Entry 8OZC (electron microscopy, 4.00 A resolution); this record covers chains A and B.

[Chain A]
Name: TIR domain-containing protein
Organism: Maribacter polysiphoniae
UniProt: A0A316E683 (A0A316E683_9FLAO); numbering as in UniProt (aligned over 1-452)
Sequence (452 residues; numbered 1 to 452; the number before each row is that of its first residue):
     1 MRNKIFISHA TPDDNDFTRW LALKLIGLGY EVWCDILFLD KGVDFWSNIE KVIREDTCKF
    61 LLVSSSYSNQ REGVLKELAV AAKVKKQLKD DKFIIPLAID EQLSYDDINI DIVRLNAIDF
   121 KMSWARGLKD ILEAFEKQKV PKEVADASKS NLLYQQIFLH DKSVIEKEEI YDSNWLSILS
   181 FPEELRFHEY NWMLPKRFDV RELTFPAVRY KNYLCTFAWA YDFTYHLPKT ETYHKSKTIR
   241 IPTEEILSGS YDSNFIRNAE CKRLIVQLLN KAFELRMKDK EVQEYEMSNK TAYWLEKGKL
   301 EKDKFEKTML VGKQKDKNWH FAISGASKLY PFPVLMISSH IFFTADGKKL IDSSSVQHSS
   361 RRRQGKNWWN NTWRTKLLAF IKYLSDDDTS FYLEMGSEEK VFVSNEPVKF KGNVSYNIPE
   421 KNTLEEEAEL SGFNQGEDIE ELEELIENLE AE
What the authors report for this chain:
  - catalytic residues: Glu77 (citing earlier work)

[Chain B]
Name: Piwi domain-containing protein
Organism: Maribacter polysiphoniae
UniProt: A0A316E3U6 (A0A316E3U6_9FLAO); numbering as in UniProt (aligned over 1-507)
Sequence (507 residues; row label = number of the first residue in the row):
     1 MKELIYIEEP KILFAHGQKC TDARDGLALF GPLNNLYGIK SGVIGTKQGL KIFRDYLDHI
    61 QKPIYNSNSI TRPMFPGFEA VFDCKWESTG ITFKEVTNED IGKFLYNSST HKRTYDLVSL
   121 FIDKIISANK NEDENVDVWF VIVPDEIYKY CRPNSVLPKE MVQTKALMSK SKAKSFRYEP
   181 SLFPDINIEL KEQEKEAETY NYDAQFHDQF KARLLKHTIP TQIFRESTLA WRDFKNAFGL
   241 PIRDFSKIEG HLAWTISTAA FYKAGGKPWK LSDVRNGVCY LGLVYKKVEK SKNPRNACCA
   301 AQMFLDNGDG TVFKGEVGPW YNPKNGQYHL EPKEAKALLS QSLQSYKEQI GEYPKEVFIH
   361 AKTRFNHQEW DAFLEVTPKE TNLVGVTISK TKPLKLYKTE GDYTILRGNA YVVNERSAFL
   421 WTVGYVPKIQ TALSMEVPNP LFIEINKGEA DIKQVLKDIL SLTKLNYNAC IFADGEPVTL
   481 RFADKIGEIL TASTDIKTPP LAFKYYI
Not modelled in the structure: 160-205

[Chain A / chain B interface]
Residue-residue contacts - 120 pairs, chain A then chain B:
  Asp14(A) - Tyr65(B)
  Asp16(A) - Ile64(B)
  Asp16(A) - Tyr65(B)
  Asp16(A) - Asn66(B)  hydrogen bond (side chain-backbone)
  Asp16(A) - Ser69(B)
  Asp16(A) - Met74(B)
  Trp20(A) - Ala28(B)  hydrogen bond (side chain-backbone)
  Trp20(A) - Pro76(B)  hydrophobic
  Trp20(A) - Ala80(B)  hydrophobic
  Trp20(A) - Val81(B)
  Leu23(A) - Leu29(B)  hydrophobic
  Lys24(A) - Ala28(B)  hydrogen bond (side chain-backbone)
  Lys24(A) - Leu29(B)  hydrogen bond (side chain-backbone)
  Lys24(A) - Ala80(B)
  Glu101(A) - Lys62(B)  salt bridge
  Lys121(A) - Lys62(B)
  Lys121(A) - Pro63(B)
  Met122(A) - Asp58(B)
  Met122(A) - Gln61(B)
  Met122(A) - Lys62(B)  hydrogen bond (backbone-backbone)
  Ser123(A) - Gln61(B)
  Trp124(A) - Pro63(B)  hydrophobic
  Trp124(A) - Pro76(B)  hydrophobic
  Trp124(A) - Gly77(B)
  Ala125(A) - Glu79(B)
  Ala125(A) - Ala80(B)
  Asp146(A) - Gln18(B)  hydrogen bond
  Ala147(A) - Gln18(B)
  Ala147(A) - Phe30(B)  hydrophobic
  Ser148(A) - Gln18(B)  hydrogen bond
  Ser150(A) - Phe30(B)
  Asn151(A) - Gln18(B)  hydrogen bond
  Asn151(A) - Cys20(B)
  Asn151(A) - Phe30(B)
  Tyr154(A) - Cys20(B)  hydrophobic
  Tyr154(A) - Asp22(B)
  Tyr154(A) - Asp25(B)  hydrogen bond
  Tyr154(A) - Lys428(B)  hydrogen bond
  Phe158(A) - Asp25(B)
  Phe158(A) - Ser69(B)
  Phe158(A) - Lys428(B)
  Leu159(A) - Ile70(B)  hydrophobic
  Leu159(A) - Lys428(B)
  His160(A) - Lys428(B)  hydrogen bond
  Lys162(A) - Pro427(B)
  Lys162(A) - Gln430(B)
  Ser163(A) - Pro427(B)
  Val164(A) - Leu406(B)  hydrophobic
  Glu169(A) - Lys398(B)  salt bridge
  Glu169(A) - Tyr403(B)
  Ile170(A) - Lys398(B)
  Ile170(A) - Thr399(B)
  Tyr171(A) - Leu396(B)  hydrophobic
  Tyr171(A) - Tyr397(B)
  Tyr171(A) - Lys398(B)  hydrogen bond
  Tyr171(A) - Ile405(B)  hydrophobic
  Asp172(A) - Tyr397(B)  hydrogen bond (backbone-backbone)
  Asp172(A) - Lys398(B)
  Ser173(A) - Leu396(B)
  Asn174(A) - Lys395(B)  hydrogen bond (side chain-backbone)
  Asn174(A) - Tyr397(B)
  Trp175(A) - Leu394(B)  hydrophobic
  Trp175(A) - Phe419(B)  hydrophobic
  Tyr330(A) - Arg416(B)
  Phe332(A) - Lys2(B)
  Phe332(A) - Tyr411(B)
  Ser338(A) - Pro393(B)
  Ser339(A) - Lys395(B)
  Gly365(A) - Met435(B)
  Gly365(A) - Glu436(B)
  Trp368(A) - Met435(B)
  Trp369(A) - Asp402(B)
  Asn370(A) - Gly401(B)
  Asn370(A) - Asp402(B)
  Asn370(A) - Tyr403(B)
  Asn370(A) - Thr404(B)  hydrogen bond (side chain-backbone)
  Asn371(A) - Glu400(B)
  Asn371(A) - Gly401(B)
  Asn371(A) - Asp402(B)  hydrogen bond
  Trp373(A) - Glu436(B)
  Trp373(A) - Val437(B)
  Arg374(A) - Tyr397(B)
  Arg374(A) - Lys398(B)
  Arg374(A) - Thr399(B)  hydrogen bond (side chain-backbone)
  Arg374(A) - Glu400(B)  salt bridge
  Val408(A) - Lys2(B)
  Lys409(A) - Met1(B)
  Phe410(A) - Lys2(B)
  Phe410(A) - Tyr411(B)  hydrophobic
  Lys411(A) - Glu3(B)
  Asn413(A) - Leu4(B)
  Val414(A) - Tyr6(B)  hydrophobic
  Tyr416(A) - Lys398(B)  hydrogen bond
  Tyr416(A) - Tyr403(B)
  Tyr416(A) - Thr404(B)  hydrogen bond (side chain-backbone)
  Tyr416(A) - Leu406(B)  hydrophobic
  Tyr416(A) - Tyr425(B)  hydrophobic
  Ile418(A) - Tyr403(B)  hydrophobic
  Lys421(A) - Gln430(B)
  Glu425(A) - Asp402(B)
  Glu425(A) - Tyr403(B)
  Glu425(A) - Gln430(B)
  Glu425(A) - Thr431(B)
  Glu429(A) - Thr431(B)  hydrogen bond
  Glu429(A) - Ala432(B)
  Ser431(A) - Lys247(B)
  Phe433(A) - His251(B)
  Gln435(A) - Tyr148(B)
  Gln435(A) - Arg152(B)  hydrogen bond (backbone-side chain)
  Gln435(A) - Phe245(B)
  Gly436(A) - Tyr148(B)  hydrogen bond (backbone-side chain)
  Gly436(A) - Arg152(B)
  Glu437(A) - Tyr148(B)
  Glu437(A) - Phe206(B)
  Glu437(A) - His207(B)
  Glu437(A) - Arg225(B)  salt bridge
  Asp438(A) - Arg225(B)
  Asp438(A) - Thr228(B)  hydrogen bond
  Glu441(A) - Phe206(B)
  Glu441(A) - Lys485(B)  salt bridge
Other interface residues (no listed pair), chain A (70 interface residues in all): Asp13, Phe17, Gln155, Pro331, Met336, Leu377, Gly412, Ser415, Asn434, Glu440, Leu442
Other interface residues (no listed pair), chain B (69 interface residues in all): Lys19, Phe75, Val143, Arg243, Ile248, Val413

[In short]
The interface between chain A and chain B involves 70 residues on one side and 69 on the other, with 23
hydrogen bonds and 5 salt bridges. Polar pairs include Glu101(A)-Lys62(B), Glu169(A)-Lys398(B) and
Arg374(A)-Glu400(B). From the paper: the catalytic residue Glu77(A).
Chain A is TIR domain-containing protein and chain B is Piwi domain-containing protein, both from Maribacter
polysiphoniae; the structure, cryoEM structure of SPARTA complex heterodimer apo, was determined by electron
microscopy (same publication as 8OZ6, 8OZD, 8OZE, 8OZF, 8OZG and 8OZI).
